Entry 7C95 (X-ray diffraction, 2.13 A resolution); this record covers chains C and D.

== Chain C ==
Name: Light chain of Fab fragment
Source organism: Mus musculus
Notes: antibody fragment or engineered binder
Chain sequence (220 residues; each row starts with the number of its first residue):
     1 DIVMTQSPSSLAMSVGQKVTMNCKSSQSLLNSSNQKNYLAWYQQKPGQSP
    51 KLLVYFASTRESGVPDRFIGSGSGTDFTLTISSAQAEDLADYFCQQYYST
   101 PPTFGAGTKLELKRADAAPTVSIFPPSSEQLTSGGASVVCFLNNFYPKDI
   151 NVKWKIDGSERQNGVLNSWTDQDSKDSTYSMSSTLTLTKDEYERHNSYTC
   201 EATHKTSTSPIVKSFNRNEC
Unresolved in the structure: 220
Cystine bridges: Cys-23/Cys-94, Cys-140/Cys-200

== Chain D ==
Name: Heavy chain of Fab fragment
Source organism: Mus musculus
Notes: antibody fragment or engineered binder
Chain sequence (225 residues; each row starts with the number of its first residue):
     1 EVQLVESGGGLVKPGGSLKLSCAASGFTFTRYAMSWVRQTPEKRLEWVAT
    51 ISNGGSYTYYLDSVKGRFTLSRDNAKNTLYLQMSSLRSEDTAMYYCARRE
   101 GGQAGPAWFVYWGQGTLVTVSAAKTTPPSVYPLAPGSAAQTNSMVTLGCL
   151 VKGYFPEPVTVTWNSGSLSSGVHTFPAVLQSDLYTLSSSVTVPSSTWPSE
   201 TVTCNVAHPASSTKVDKKIVPRDCG
Unresolved in the structure: 137-142, 223-225
Cystine bridges: Cys-22/Cys-96, Cys-149/Cys-204

== Chain C / chain D interface ==
Contacting residue pairs - 75 pairs, chain C then chain D:
  Ala-40(C) / Trp-108(D)  hydrophobic
  Tyr-42(C) / Trp-108(D)
  Tyr-42(C) / Phe-109(D)  hydrogen bond (side chain-backbone)
  Tyr-42(C) / Trp-112(D)
  Gln-44(C) / Gln-39(D)  hydrogen bond
  Gln-44(C) / Tyr-95(D)  hydrogen bond
  Gln-48(C) / Tyr-95(D)
  Ser-49(C) / Tyr-95(D)
  Ser-49(C) / Trp-112(D)
  Ser-49(C) / Gly-113(D)  hydrogen bond (side chain-backbone)
  Ser-49(C) / Gln-114(D)
  Pro-50(C) / Trp-112(D)
  Leu-52(C) / Trp-108(D)
  Leu-52(C) / Phe-109(D)
  Leu-52(C) / Val-110(D)  hydrophobic
  Tyr-55(C) / Trp-108(D)  hydrophobic
  Phe-56(C) / Trp-108(D)  hydrophobic
  Glu-61(C) / Val-110(D)
  Phe-93(C) / Gln-39(D)
  Phe-93(C) / Lys-43(D)
  Phe-93(C) / Leu-45(D)  hydrophobic
  Gln-95(C) / Ala-107(D)
  Gln-95(C) / Phe-109(D)
  Tyr-97(C) / Pro-106(D)
  Tyr-97(C) / Ala-107(D)
  Tyr-97(C) / Trp-108(D)
  Thr-100(C) / Pro-106(D)
  Pro-101(C) / Trp-47(D)  hydrophobic
  Pro-102(C) / Trp-47(D)
  Pro-102(C) / Pro-106(D)  hydrophobic
  Phe-104(C) / Arg-44(D)  hydrogen bond (backbone-side chain)
  Phe-104(C) / Leu-45(D)  hydrophobic
  Gly-105(C) / Arg-44(D)
  Ala-106(C) / Arg-44(D)
  Ser-122(C) / Thr-146(D)
  Phe-124(C) / Leu-133(D)
  Phe-124(C) / Ala-134(D)
  Phe-124(C) / Pro-135(D)
  Phe-124(C) / Thr-146(D)
  Pro-125(C) / Ala-134(D)
  Pro-125(C) / Arg-222(D)
  Pro-126(C) / Arg-222(D)  hydrogen bond (backbone-side chain)
  Ser-127(C) / Tyr-131(D)
  Ser-127(C) / Pro-132(D)
  Glu-129(C) / Tyr-131(D)
  Glu-129(C) / Pro-132(D)
  Gln-130(C) / Tyr-131(D)
  Gln-130(C) / Lys-152(D)
  Ser-137(C) / Leu-150(D)
  Ser-137(C) / Lys-152(D)
  Val-139(C) / Leu-133(D)  hydrophobic
  Phe-141(C) / Leu-133(D)  hydrophobic
  Phe-141(C) / Phe-175(D)  hydrophobic
  Phe-141(C) / Ser-187(D)
  Phe-141(C) / Ser-188(D)
  Phe-141(C) / Ser-189(D)
  Asn-143(C) / His-173(D)
  Asn-143(C) / Phe-175(D)
  Asn-143(C) / Ser-189(D)  hydrogen bond
  Asn-144(C) / His-173(D)  hydrogen bond
  Leu-166(C) / Val-178(D)  hydrophobic
  Leu-166(C) / Leu-179(D)
  Leu-166(C) / Gln-180(D)
  Asn-167(C) / Val-178(D)
  Ser-168(C) / Phe-175(D)
  Ser-168(C) / Pro-176(D)  hydrogen bond (side chain-backbone)
  Trp-169(C) / Pro-176(D)
  Thr-170(C) / Thr-174(D)
  Thr-170(C) / Phe-175(D)
  Ser-180(C) / His-173(D)  hydrogen bond
  Ser-180(C) / Phe-175(D)
  Met-181(C) / Phe-175(D)
  Ser-182(C) / Phe-175(D)
  Ser-182(C) / Ser-187(D)  hydrogen bond
  Thr-186(C) / Gln-180(D)
Other interface residues (no listed pair), chain C (44 interface residues in all): Tyr-98, Ser-99, Asp-173, Thr-184
Other interface residues (no listed pair), chain D (40 interface residues in all): Val-37, Glu-46, Leu-61, Gly-115, Gly-136, Leu-147, Gly-148

== Overview ==
44 residues of chain C and 40 residues of chain D are in contact; the contacts include 11 hydrogen bonds.
Polar pairs include Tyr-42(C)/Phe-109(D), Gln-44(C)/Gln-39(D) and Gln-44(C)/Tyr-95(D).
Here chain C is Light chain of Fab fragment and chain D is Heavy chain of Fab fragment, both from Mus
musculus. Entry 7C95 (Crystal structure of the anti-human podoplanin antibody Fab fragment) was determined by
X-ray diffraction, deposited together with 7C94.
